Entry 6PEI (X-ray diffraction, 2.10 A resolution); this record covers chains A and D of the 4 polymer chains in the assembly.

# Chain A (and D)
Protein: Sorbitol dehydrogenase (L-iditol 2-dehydrogenase)
Organism: Sinorhizobium meliloti 1021
Notes: EC 1.1.1.14; chain D of this document is another copy of the same molecule, construct and numbering; everything in this record applies to it too
Reference sequence: Q92N06 (Q92N06_RHIME); residues 1-257 here = UniProt positions 1-257
Chain sequence (291 residues; row label = number of the first residue in the row; numbers below 1 keep their minus sign (Met-33 is residue -33)):
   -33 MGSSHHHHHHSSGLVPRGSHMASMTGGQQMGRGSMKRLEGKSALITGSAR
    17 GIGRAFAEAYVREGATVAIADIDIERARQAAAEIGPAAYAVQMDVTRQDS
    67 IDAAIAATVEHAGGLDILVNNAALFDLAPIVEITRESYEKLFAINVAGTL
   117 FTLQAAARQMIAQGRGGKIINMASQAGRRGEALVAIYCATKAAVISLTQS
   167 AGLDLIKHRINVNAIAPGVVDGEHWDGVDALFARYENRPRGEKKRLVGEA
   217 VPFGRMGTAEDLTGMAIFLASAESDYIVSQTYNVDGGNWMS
Unresolved in the structure: -33 to 1
Construct notes: initiating methionine (-33); expression tag (-32 to 0)
What the authors report for this chain:
  - catalytic residues: Ser140, Tyr153, Lys157 (proposed by the authors, not directly observed)

# How chain A and chain D interact
Pairs across the interface (5; chain A residue first):
  Arg145(A) - Met256(D)
  Gly146(A) - Met256(D)
  Trp255(A) - Trp255(D)  hydrophobic
  Met256(A) - Arg145(D)
  Met256(A) - Gly146(D)

# Overview
The chain A/chain D interface involves 4 residues from each chain. The paper reports catalytic residues
Ser140(A), Tyr153(A) and Lys157(A).
Chain A and chain D are both Sorbitol dehydrogenase (L-iditol 2-dehydrogenase) (Sinorhizobium meliloti 1021);
the structure, Structure of sorbitol dehydrogenase from Sinorhizobium meliloti 1021, was determined by X-ray
diffraction together with 6PEJ from the same study.
